1WW3 - chain A; structure by X-ray diffraction, 1.80 A resolution.

[Chain A]
Name: Glycogen phosphorylase, muscle form
Source organism: Oryctolagus cuniculus
Notes: EC 2.4.1.1
UniProtKB: P00489 (PHS2_RABIT); numbering as in UniProt (aligned over 1-842)
Sequence (842 residues; each row starts with the number of its first residue):
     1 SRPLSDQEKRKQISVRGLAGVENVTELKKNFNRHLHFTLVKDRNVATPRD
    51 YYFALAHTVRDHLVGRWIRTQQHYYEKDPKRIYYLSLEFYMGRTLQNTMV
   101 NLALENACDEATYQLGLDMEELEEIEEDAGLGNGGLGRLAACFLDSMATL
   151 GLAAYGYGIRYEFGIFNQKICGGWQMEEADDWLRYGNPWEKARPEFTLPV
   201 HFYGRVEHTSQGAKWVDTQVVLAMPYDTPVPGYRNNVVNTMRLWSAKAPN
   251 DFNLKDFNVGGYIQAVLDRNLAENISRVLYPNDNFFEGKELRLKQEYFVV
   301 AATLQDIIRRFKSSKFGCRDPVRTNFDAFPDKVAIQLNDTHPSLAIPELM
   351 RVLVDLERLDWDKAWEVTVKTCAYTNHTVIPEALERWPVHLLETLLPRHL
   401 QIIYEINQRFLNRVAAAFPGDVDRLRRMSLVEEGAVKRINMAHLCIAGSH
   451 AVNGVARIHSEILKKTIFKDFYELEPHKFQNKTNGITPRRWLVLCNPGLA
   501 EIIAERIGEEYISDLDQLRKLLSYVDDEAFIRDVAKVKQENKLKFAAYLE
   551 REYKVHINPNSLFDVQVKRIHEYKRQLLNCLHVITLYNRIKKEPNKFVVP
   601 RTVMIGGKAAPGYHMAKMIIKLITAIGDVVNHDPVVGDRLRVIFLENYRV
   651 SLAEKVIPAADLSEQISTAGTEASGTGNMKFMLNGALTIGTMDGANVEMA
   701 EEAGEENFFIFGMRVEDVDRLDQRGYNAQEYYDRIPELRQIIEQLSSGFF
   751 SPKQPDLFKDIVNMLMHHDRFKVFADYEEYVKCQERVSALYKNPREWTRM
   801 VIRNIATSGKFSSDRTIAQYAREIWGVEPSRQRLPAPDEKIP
Unresolved in the structure: 1-11, 253-260, 315-323, 838-842
Differences from the reference sequence: conflict Ile-380 (Leu in P00489)
Curated features (UniProtKB/Swiss-Prot):
  - modified residue: Ser-747 (Phosphoserine)
Covalently attached groups: pyridoxal phosphate (PLP) linked to Lys-680
Residues lining bound ligands:
  - N-(trifluoroacetyl)-glucosylamine (NTF; N-(trifluoroacetyl)-beta-D-glucopyranosylamine): Gly-135, Leu-136, Leu-139, Asn-284, Asp-339, His-341, His-377, Thr-378, Ala-383, Val-455, Asn-484, Tyr-573, Glu-672, Ala-673, Ser-674, Gly-675, Thr-676
  - pyridoxal phosphate (PLP): Tyr-90, Gly-134, Gly-135, Arg-138, Trp-491, Val-567, Lys-568, Lys-574, Tyr-648, Arg-649, Val-650, Ala-653, Gln-665, Glu-672, Gly-675, Thr-676, Gly-677

[In short]
Chain A binds N-(trifluoroacetyl)-glucosylamine. Pyridoxal phosphate is covalently linked to Lys-680.
Chain A is Glycogen phosphorylase, muscle form (Oryctolagus cuniculus); the structure, Crystallographic
studies on two bioisosteric analogues, N-acetyl-beta-D-glucopyranosylamine and
N-trifluoroacetyl-beta-D-glucopyranosylamine, potent inhibitors of muscle glycogen phosphorylase, was
determined by X-ray diffraction, deposited together with 1WW2.
